3PV3 - chains A and B of the 8 polymer chains in the assembly; structure by X-ray diffraction, 3.10 A resolution.

== Chain A (and B) ==
Name: DegQ
Source organism: Legionella fallonii
Notes: engineered mutation(s): S193A; chain B of this document is another copy of the same molecule, construct and numbering; everything in this record applies to it too
Sequence (451 residues; numbered -11 to 439; the number before each row is that of its first residue; numbers below 1 keep their minus sign (Met-11 is residue -11)):
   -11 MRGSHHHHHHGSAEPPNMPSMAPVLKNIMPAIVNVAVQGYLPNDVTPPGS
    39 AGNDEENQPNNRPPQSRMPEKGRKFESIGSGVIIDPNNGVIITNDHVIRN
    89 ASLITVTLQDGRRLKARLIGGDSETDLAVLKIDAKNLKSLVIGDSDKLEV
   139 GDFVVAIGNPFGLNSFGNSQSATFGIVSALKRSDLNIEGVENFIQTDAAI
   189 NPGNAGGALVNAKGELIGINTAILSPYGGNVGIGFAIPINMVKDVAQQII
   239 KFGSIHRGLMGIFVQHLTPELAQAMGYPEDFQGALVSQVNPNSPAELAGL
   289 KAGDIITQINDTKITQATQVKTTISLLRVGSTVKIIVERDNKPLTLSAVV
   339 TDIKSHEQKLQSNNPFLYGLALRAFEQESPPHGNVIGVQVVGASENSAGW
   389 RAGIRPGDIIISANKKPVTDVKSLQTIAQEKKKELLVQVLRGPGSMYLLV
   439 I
Unresolved in the structure: -11 to 4, 32-59, 152-155, 173-178, 214-218 (chain B: -11 to 5, 29-61, 152-156, 175-178)
Reported in the primary citation:
  - binding site for Substrate peptide (Poly-Ala): Ile188
  - binding site for Substrate peptide (Poly-Ala): Pro190, Asn192, Thr209, Ile211
  - conformationally variable residues (loop rearrangement, order/disorder transition): Arg170, Asp172 to Val178
  - contacts within the chain: Phe149-Pro190 (backbone contact)

== Interface between chain A and chain B ==
Pairs across the interface (38):
  Glu137(A) - Ala10(B)
  Glu137(A) - Lys14(B)
  Val138(A) - Ala10(B)
  Val138(A) - Leu13(B)
  Val138(A) - Met17(B)  hydrophobic
  Gly139(A) - Ser8(B)  hydrogen bond (backbone-side chain)
  Gly139(A) - Met9(B)  hydrogen bond (backbone-backbone)
  Gly139(A) - Ala10(B)  hydrogen bond (backbone-backbone)
  Gly139(A) - Leu13(B)
  Asp140(A) - Ser8(B)  hydrogen bond
  Asp140(A) - Ala10(B)
  Phe141(A) - Met6(B)
  Phe141(A) - Pro7(B)
  Phe141(A) - Ser8(B)
  Phe141(A) - Phe162(B)  hydrophobic
  Ile164(A) - Ala160(B)
  Ile164(A) - Thr161(B)
  Ile164(A) - Phe162(B)  hydrophobic
  Ser166(A) - Gln158(B)
  Ser166(A) - Ser159(B)
  Ser166(A) - Ala160(B)  hydrogen bond (side chain-backbone)
  Arg170(A) - Gly150(B)
  Arg170(A) - Leu151(B)
  Arg170(A) - Ser157(B)  hydrogen bond (side chain-backbone)
  Arg170(A) - Ser159(B)
  Gln183(A) - Ser159(B)  hydrogen bond
  Asp185(A) - Thr161(B)
  Asp185(A) - Phe162(B)  hydrogen bond (side chain-backbone)
  Ala200(A) - Met6(B)  hydrophobic
  Leu212(A) - Phe149(B)  hydrophobic
  Val219(A) - Asn189(B)
  Val219(A) - Asn218(B)
  Gly220(A) - Ala187(B)
  Ile221(A) - Phe149(B)  hydrophobic
  Ile221(A) - Asn189(B)
  Pro257(A) - Asp98(B)
  Pro257(A) - Gly99(B)
  Pro257(A) - Arg100(B)
Interface residues without a listed pair, chain A (18 interface residues in all): Ala167, Glu267
Interface residues without a listed pair, chain B (25 interface residues in all): Pro148, Gly217
Interface features reported in the paper:
  - specific contacts: Arg170(A)-Leu151(B)

== Summary ==
18 residues of chain A face 25 of chain B across their interface; the contacts include 8 hydrogen bonds. Polar
pairs include Gly139(A)-Ser8(B), Asp140(A)-Ser8(B) and Ser166(A)-Ala160(B). The paper describes a contact
between Arg170(A) and Leu151(B). From the paper: a binding site for Substrate peptide (Poly-Ala) at Ile188(A),
Pro190(A) and Asn192(A) among others; conformational variability at Arg170(A) and Asp172(A).
Chain A and chain B are both DegQ (Legionella fallonii); the structure, Structure of Legionella fallonii DegQ
(S193A variant), was determined by X-ray diffraction together with 3PV2, 3PV4 and 3PV5 from the same study.
